Entry 7ZJI (electron microscopy, 3.40 A resolution); this record covers chains A and D of the 4 polymer chains in the assembly.

[Chain A (and D)]
Molecule: Transient receptor potential cation channel subfamily V member 2, Enhanced green fluorescent protein
From: Rattus norvegicus
Notes: chain D of this document is another copy of the same molecule, construct and numbering; everything in this record applies to it too
UniProt: chimeric construct of A0A0G2JSH6, A0A7G8ZY66: residues 1-761 from A0A0G2JSH6 (A0A0G2JSH6_RAT) positions 1-761 (same numbers); residues 776-1018 from A0A7G8ZY66 positions 2-244 (UniProt number = residue number - 774)
Chain sequence (1026 residues; row label = number of the first residue in the row):
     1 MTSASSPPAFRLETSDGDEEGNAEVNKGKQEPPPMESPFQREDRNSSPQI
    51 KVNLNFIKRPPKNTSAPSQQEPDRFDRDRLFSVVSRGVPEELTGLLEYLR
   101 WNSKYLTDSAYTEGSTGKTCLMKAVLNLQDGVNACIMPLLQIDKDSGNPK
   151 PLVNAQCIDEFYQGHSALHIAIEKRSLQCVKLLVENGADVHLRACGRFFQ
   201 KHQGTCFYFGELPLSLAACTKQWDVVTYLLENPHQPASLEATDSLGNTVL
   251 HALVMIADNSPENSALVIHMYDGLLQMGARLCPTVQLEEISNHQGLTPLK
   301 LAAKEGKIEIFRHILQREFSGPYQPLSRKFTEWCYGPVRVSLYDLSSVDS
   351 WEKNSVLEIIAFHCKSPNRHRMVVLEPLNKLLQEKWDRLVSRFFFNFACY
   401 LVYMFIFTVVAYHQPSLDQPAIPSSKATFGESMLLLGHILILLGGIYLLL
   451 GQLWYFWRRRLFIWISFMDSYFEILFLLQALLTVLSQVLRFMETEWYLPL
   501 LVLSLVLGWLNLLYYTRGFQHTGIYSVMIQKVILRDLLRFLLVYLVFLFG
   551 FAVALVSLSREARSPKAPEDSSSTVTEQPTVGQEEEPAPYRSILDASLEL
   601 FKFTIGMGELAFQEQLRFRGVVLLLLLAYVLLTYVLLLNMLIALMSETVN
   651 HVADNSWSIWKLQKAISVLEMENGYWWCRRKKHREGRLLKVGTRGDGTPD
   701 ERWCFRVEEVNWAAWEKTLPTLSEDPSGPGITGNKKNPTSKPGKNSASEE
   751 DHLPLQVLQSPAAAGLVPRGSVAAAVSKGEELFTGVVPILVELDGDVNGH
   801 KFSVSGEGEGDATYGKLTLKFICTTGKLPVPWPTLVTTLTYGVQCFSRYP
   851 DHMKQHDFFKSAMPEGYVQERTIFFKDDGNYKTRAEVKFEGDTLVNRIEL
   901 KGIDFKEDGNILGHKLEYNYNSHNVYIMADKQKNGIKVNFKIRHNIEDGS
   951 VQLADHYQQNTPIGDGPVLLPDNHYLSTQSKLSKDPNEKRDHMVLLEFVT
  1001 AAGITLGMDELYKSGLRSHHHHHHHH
Unresolved in the structure: 1-74, 417-428, 560-588, 694-701, 717-1026 (chain D: 1-74, 417-428, 560-587, 694-701, 717-1026)
Sequence notes: conflict S571 (Asn in A0A0G2JSH6), S572 (Asn in A0A0G2JSH6), A713 (Val in A0A0G2JSH6), K981 (Ala207 in A0A7G8ZY66); linker (762-775); expression tag (1019-1026)

[Chain A / chain D interface]
Residue-residue contacts - 41 pairs, chain A then chain D:
  W333(A) - T205(D)
  Y335(A) - E173(D)
  Y335(A) - F207(D)
  Y335(A) - L216(D)
  Y335(A) - T220(D)
  T408(A) - V553(D)
  Y412(A) - V553(D)  hydrophobic
  Y412(A) - V556(D)
  Y412(A) - S592(D)  hydrogen bond (side chain-backbone)
  Y412(A) - I593(D)
  Y412(A) - D595(D)
  H413(A) - R591(D)
  S416(A) - S559(D)  hydrogen bond
  E495(A) - Q615(D)
  E495(A) - L616(D)  hydrogen bond (side chain-backbone)
  E495(A) - R617(D)  salt bridge
  W496(A) - R617(D)
  L498(A) - S557(D)
  V502(A) - A554(D)  hydrophobic
  V502(A) - L625(D)  hydrophobic
  L503(A) - L624(D)  hydrophobic
  L503(A) - L625(D)  hydrophobic
  L505(A) - G550(D)
  L505(A) - V553(D)  hydrophobic
  V506(A) - F547(D)  hydrophobic
  V506(A) - F551(D)  hydrophobic
  L510(A) - F547(D)  hydrophobic
  L513(A) - L542(D)  hydrophobic
  Y525(A) - R535(D)  hydrogen bond
  M528(A) - N639(D)  hydrogen bond (backbone-side chain)
  M528(A) - A643(D)  hydrophobic
  I529(A) - N639(D)
  V532(A) - N639(D)
  R535(A) - V635(D)
  F601(A) - L627(D)  hydrophobic
  I605(A) - V630(D)  hydrophobic
  I605(A) - Y634(D)  hydrophobic
  M645(A) - M645(D)  hydrophobic
  W712(A) - E262(D)
  W712(A) - N263(D)
  A713(A) - E262(D)  hydrogen bond (backbone-side chain)
Other interface residues (no listed pair), chain A (34 interface residues in all): A411, Q414, P499, W509, M607, L641, T648, V652, W715
Other interface residues (no listed pair), chain D (44 interface residues in all): S260, V546, F549, L558, G606, F612, V621, I642, S646, E647, N650

[In short]
The interface between chain A and chain D involves 34 residues on one side and 44 on the other; the contacts
include 6 hydrogen bonds and 1 salt bridge. Among the polar pairs are E495(A)-R617(D), Y412(A)-S592(D) and
S416(A)-S559(D).
Both chains are Transient receptor potential cation channel subfamily V member 2, Enhanced green fluorescent
protein (Rattus norvegicus). Entry 7ZJI (Transient receptor potential cation channel subfamily V member
2,Enhanced green fluorescent protein) was determined by electron microscopy, deposited together with 7ZJD,
7ZJE, 7ZJG and 7ZJH.
